PDB entry 4J3N | X-ray diffraction, 2.30 A resolution | chains A and B of the 6 polymer chains in the assembly

== Chain A (and B) ==
Protein: DNA topoisomerase 2-beta
Organism: Homo sapiens
Notes: EC 5.99.1.3; fragment: htop2beta cleavage core; chain B of this document is another copy of the same molecule, construct and numbering; everything in this record applies to it too
Reference sequence: Q02880 (TOP2B_HUMAN); residues 445-1201 here correspond to UniProt positions 450-1206 (UniProt number = residue number + 5)
Chain sequence (803 residues; each row starts with the number of its first residue):
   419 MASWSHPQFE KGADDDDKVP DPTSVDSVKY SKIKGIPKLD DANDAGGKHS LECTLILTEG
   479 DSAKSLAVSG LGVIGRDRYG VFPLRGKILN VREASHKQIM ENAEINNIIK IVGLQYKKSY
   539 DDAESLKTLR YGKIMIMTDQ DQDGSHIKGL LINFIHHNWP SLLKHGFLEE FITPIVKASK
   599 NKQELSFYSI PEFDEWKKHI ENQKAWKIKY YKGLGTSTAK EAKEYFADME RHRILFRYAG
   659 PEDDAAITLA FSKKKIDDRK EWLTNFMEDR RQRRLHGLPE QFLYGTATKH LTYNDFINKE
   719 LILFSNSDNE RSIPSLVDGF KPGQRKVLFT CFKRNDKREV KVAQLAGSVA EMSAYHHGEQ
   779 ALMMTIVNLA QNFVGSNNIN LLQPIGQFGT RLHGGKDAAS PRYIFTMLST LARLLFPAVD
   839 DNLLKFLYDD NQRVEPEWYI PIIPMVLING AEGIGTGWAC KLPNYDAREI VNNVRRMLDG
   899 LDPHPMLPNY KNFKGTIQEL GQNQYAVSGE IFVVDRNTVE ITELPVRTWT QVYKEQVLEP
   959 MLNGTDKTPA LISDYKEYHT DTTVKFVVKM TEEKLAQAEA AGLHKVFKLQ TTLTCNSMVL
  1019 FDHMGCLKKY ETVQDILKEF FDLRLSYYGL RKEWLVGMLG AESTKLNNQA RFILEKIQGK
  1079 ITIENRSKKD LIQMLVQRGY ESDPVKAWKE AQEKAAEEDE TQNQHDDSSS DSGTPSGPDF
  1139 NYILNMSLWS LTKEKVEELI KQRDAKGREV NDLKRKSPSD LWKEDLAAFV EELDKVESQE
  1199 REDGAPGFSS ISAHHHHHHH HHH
Unresolved in the structure: 419-454, 592-639, 697-706, 1112-1134, 1202-1221 (chain B: 419-448, 593-636, 696-705, 962-966, 1111-1134, 1202-1221)
Differences from the reference sequence: expression tag (419-444, 1202-1221)
Curated features (UniProtKB/Swiss-Prot):
  - region: Lys-1006 to Ser-1015 (Interaction with DNA)
  - motif: Glu-1029 to Phe-1039 (Nuclear export signal)
  - active site: Tyr-821 (O-(5'-phospho-DNA)-tyrosine intermediate)
  - binding site (Mg(2+)): Glu-477, Asp-557, Asp-559
  - site: Lys-505 (Interaction with DNA), Asn-508 (Interaction with DNA), Arg-677 (Interaction with DNA), Lys-678 (Interaction with DNA), Lys-739 (Interaction with DNA), Tyr-773 (Interaction with DNA), Arg-820 (Transition state stabilizer), Ile-872 (Important for DNA bending), Trp-947 (Interaction with DNA)
  - cross-link (Glycyl lysine isopeptide (Lys-Gly)): Lys-595 (interchain with G-Cter in SUMO2), Lys-600 (interchain with G-Cter in SUMO2), Lys-630 (interchain with G-Cter in SUMO2), Lys-638 (interchain with G-Cter in SUMO2), Lys-641 (interchain with G-Cter in SUMO2), Lys-671 (interchain with G-Cter in SUMO2), Lys-707 (interchain with G-Cter in SUMO2), Lys-1087 (interchain with G-Cter in SUMO2)
Ion coordination: Mg2+ site 1: Asp-557, Asp-559; Mg2+ site 2 near Asp-726 (its only coordinating residue here)
From the paper describing this entry:
  - specificity-determining residues: Gln-778, Ala-816 (by similarity / conservation)

== Chain A / chain B interface ==
Residue-residue contacts - 72 pairs, chain A then chain B:
  Lys-641(A) / Asp-979(B)  salt bridge
  Arg-756(A) / Glu-769(B)  salt bridge
  Lys-759(A) / Ala-768(B)
  Lys-759(A) / Glu-777(B)  salt bridge
  Gln-762(A) / Gln-762(B)  hydrogen bond (side chain-backbone)
  Gln-762(A) / Gly-765(B)
  Gln-762(A) / Ser-766(B)
  Gln-762(A) / Glu-769(B)  hydrogen bond
  Gly-765(A) / Gln-762(B)
  Ser-766(A) / Gln-762(B)
  Glu-769(A) / Gln-762(B)  hydrogen bond
  Glu-777(A) / Lys-759(B)  salt bridge
  Glu-777(A) / Arg-820(B)  salt bridge
  Gln-778(A) / Arg-820(B)
  Met-781(A) / Arg-820(B)
  Arg-820(A) / Glu-777(B)  salt bridge
  Arg-820(A) / Met-781(B)
  Phe-1070(A) / Leu-1146(B)  hydrophobic
  Lys-1074(A) / Glu-1082(B)  salt bridge
  Ile-1075(A) / Glu-1082(B)
  Ile-1075(A) / Asn-1083(B)
  Ile-1081(A) / Leu-1146(B)
  Ile-1081(A) / Leu-1149(B)
  Glu-1082(A) / Lys-1074(B)  salt bridge
  Glu-1082(A) / Ile-1075(B)
  Glu-1082(A) / Glu-1082(B)
  Glu-1082(A) / Leu-1149(B)
  Asn-1083(A) / Ile-1075(B)
  Asn-1083(A) / Leu-1149(B)  hydrogen bond (backbone-backbone)
  Asn-1083(A) / Lys-1151(B)  hydrogen bond
  Arg-1084(A) / Thr-1150(B)
  Arg-1084(A) / Lys-1151(B)  hydrogen bond (backbone-backbone)
  Ser-1085(A) / Lys-1151(B)
  Ser-1085(A) / Glu-1152(B)
  Lys-1086(A) / Trp-1147(B)
  Lys-1086(A) / Glu-1152(B)  hydrogen bond (backbone-side chain)
  Leu-1089(A) / Thr-1150(B)
  Asn-1139(A) / Trp-1147(B)
  Ile-1141(A) / Leu-1146(B)
  Leu-1142(A) / Ser-1145(B)
  Leu-1142(A) / Leu-1146(B)  hydrogen bond (backbone-backbone)
  Leu-1142(A) / Trp-1147(B)  hydrogen bond (backbone-backbone)
  Asn-1143(A) / Ser-1145(B)
  Asn-1143(A) / Trp-1147(B)  hydrogen bond
  Met-1144(A) / Ser-1145(B)
  Met-1144(A) / Leu-1146(B)  hydrogen bond (backbone-backbone)
  Ser-1145(A) / Leu-1142(B)
  Ser-1145(A) / Asn-1143(B)
  Ser-1145(A) / Met-1144(B)
  Leu-1146(A) / Phe-1070(B)  hydrophobic
  Leu-1146(A) / Ile-1081(B)
  Leu-1146(A) / Ile-1141(B)
  Leu-1146(A) / Leu-1142(B)  hydrogen bond (backbone-backbone)
  Leu-1146(A) / Met-1144(B)  hydrogen bond (backbone-backbone)
  Leu-1146(A) / Leu-1146(B)  hydrophobic
  Leu-1146(A) / Leu-1149(B)  hydrophobic
  Trp-1147(A) / Lys-1086(B)
  Trp-1147(A) / Ile-1090(B)  hydrophobic
  Trp-1147(A) / Asn-1139(B)
  Trp-1147(A) / Leu-1142(B)  hydrogen bond (backbone-backbone)
  Trp-1147(A) / Asn-1143(B)  hydrogen bond
  Leu-1149(A) / Ile-1081(B)  hydrophobic
  Leu-1149(A) / Glu-1082(B)
  Leu-1149(A) / Asn-1083(B)  hydrogen bond (backbone-backbone)
  Leu-1149(A) / Leu-1146(B)  hydrophobic
  Thr-1150(A) / Arg-1084(B)
  Thr-1150(A) / Leu-1089(B)
  Lys-1151(A) / Asn-1083(B)
  Lys-1151(A) / Arg-1084(B)  hydrogen bond (backbone-backbone)
  Lys-1151(A) / Ser-1085(B)
  Glu-1152(A) / Ser-1085(B)
  Glu-1152(A) / Lys-1086(B)  hydrogen bond (side chain-backbone)
Other interface residues (no listed pair), chain A (37 interface residues in all): Val-491, Ala-761, Ile-1071, Asp-1201
Other interface residues (no listed pair), chain B (39 interface residues in all): Lys-638, Ala-761, Gln-778, Glu-975, Ile-1071, Val-1154

== Overview ==
The interface between chain A and chain B involves 37 residues on one side and 39 on the other; the contacts
include 18 hydrogen bonds and 8 salt bridges. Polar pairs include Lys-641(A)/Asp-979(B), Arg-756(A)/Glu-769(B)
and Lys-759(A)/Glu-777(B). From UniProt: active-site residue Tyr-821(A) and 3 Mg2+-binding residues on chain
A. From the paper: specificity determinants Gln-778(A) and Ala-816(A).
Chain A and chain B are both DNA topoisomerase 2-beta (Homo sapiens); the structure, Human Topoisomerase
Iibeta in complex with DNA, was determined by X-ray diffraction together with 4G0U, 4G0V and 4G0W from the
same study.
